PDB entry 8BYZ | X-ray diffraction, 1.40 A resolution | chains A and B

== Chain A ==
Protein: 14-3-3 protein sigma
Source organism: Homo sapiens
UniProtKB: P31947 (1433S_HUMAN); numbering as in UniProt (aligned over 1-231)
Chain sequence (236 residues; numbered -4 to 231; the number before each row is that of its first residue; numbers below 1 keep their minus sign (Gly-4 is residue -4)):
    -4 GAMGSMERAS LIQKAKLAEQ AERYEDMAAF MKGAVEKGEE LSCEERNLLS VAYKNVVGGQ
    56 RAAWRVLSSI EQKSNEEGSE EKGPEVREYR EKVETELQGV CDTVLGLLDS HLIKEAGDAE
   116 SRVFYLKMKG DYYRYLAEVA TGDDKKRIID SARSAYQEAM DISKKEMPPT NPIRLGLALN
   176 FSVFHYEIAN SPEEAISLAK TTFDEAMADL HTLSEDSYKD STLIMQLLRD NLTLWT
Sequence notes: expression tag (-4 to 0)
Swiss-Prot annotation at these positions:
  - site (Interaction with phosphoserine on interacting protein): Arg56, Arg129
  - modified residue (Phosphoserine): Ser5, Ser74

== Chain B ==
Protein: ERalpha peptide
Chain sequence (5 residues; each row starts with the number of its first residue):
   591 FPATV
Modified positions: Thr594 (phosphothreonine; TPO)

== Chain A / chain B interface ==
Residue-residue contacts (21; chain A residue first):
  Lys49(A) with Thr594(B); Val595(B)
  Arg56(A) with Thr594(B)
  Arg60(A) with Phe591(B)
  Lys122(A) with Val595(B), hydrogen bond (side chain-backbone)
  Arg129(A) with Thr594(B)
  Tyr130(A) with Thr594(B)
  Gly171(A) with Val595(B)
  Leu174(A) with Ala593(B); Thr594(B); Val595(B), hydrophobic
  Asn175(A) with Thr594(B); Val595(B), hydrogen bond (side chain-backbone)
  Val178(A) with Pro592(B), hydrophobic; Ala593(B); Thr594(B)
  Glu182(A) with Pro592(B)
  Leu222(A) with Val595(B), hydrophobic
  Asn226(A) with Pro592(B); Ala593(B), hydrogen bond (side chain-backbone)
  Trp230(A) with Pro592(B), hydrophobic
Interface residues without a listed pair, chain A (16 interface residues in all): Asp126, Leu229

== In short ==
16 residues of chain A and 5 residues of chain B are in contact; the contacts include 3 hydrogen bonds. Polar
contacts include Lys122(A)-Val595(B), Asn175(A)-Val595(B) and Asn226(A)-Ala593(B).
Here chain A is 14-3-3 protein sigma (Homo sapiens) and chain B is ERalpha peptide. Entry 8BYZ
(fragment-linked stabilizer for ERa - 14-3-3 interaction (AZ210)) was determined by X-ray diffraction,
deposited together with 8BWJ, 8BWX, 8BWZ, 8BX0, 8BX3, 8BX4 and 24 further entries.
